Entry 7UZ4 (electron microscopy, 3.10 A resolution); this record covers chains C and Q of the 9 polymer chains in the assembly.

[Chain C]
Name: Spike glycoprotein
Source organism: Severe acute respiratory syndrome coronavirus 2
Notes: fragment: Spike 6P
UniProt: P0DTC2 (SPIKE_SARS2); residue numbers follow UniProt; this construct covers 1-676, 680-1213
Amino-acid sequence (1256 residues; numbered 1 to 1259; 3 numbers in that range are skipped by the numbering (no residue carries them; nothing is unmodelled there); the number before each row is that of its first residue):
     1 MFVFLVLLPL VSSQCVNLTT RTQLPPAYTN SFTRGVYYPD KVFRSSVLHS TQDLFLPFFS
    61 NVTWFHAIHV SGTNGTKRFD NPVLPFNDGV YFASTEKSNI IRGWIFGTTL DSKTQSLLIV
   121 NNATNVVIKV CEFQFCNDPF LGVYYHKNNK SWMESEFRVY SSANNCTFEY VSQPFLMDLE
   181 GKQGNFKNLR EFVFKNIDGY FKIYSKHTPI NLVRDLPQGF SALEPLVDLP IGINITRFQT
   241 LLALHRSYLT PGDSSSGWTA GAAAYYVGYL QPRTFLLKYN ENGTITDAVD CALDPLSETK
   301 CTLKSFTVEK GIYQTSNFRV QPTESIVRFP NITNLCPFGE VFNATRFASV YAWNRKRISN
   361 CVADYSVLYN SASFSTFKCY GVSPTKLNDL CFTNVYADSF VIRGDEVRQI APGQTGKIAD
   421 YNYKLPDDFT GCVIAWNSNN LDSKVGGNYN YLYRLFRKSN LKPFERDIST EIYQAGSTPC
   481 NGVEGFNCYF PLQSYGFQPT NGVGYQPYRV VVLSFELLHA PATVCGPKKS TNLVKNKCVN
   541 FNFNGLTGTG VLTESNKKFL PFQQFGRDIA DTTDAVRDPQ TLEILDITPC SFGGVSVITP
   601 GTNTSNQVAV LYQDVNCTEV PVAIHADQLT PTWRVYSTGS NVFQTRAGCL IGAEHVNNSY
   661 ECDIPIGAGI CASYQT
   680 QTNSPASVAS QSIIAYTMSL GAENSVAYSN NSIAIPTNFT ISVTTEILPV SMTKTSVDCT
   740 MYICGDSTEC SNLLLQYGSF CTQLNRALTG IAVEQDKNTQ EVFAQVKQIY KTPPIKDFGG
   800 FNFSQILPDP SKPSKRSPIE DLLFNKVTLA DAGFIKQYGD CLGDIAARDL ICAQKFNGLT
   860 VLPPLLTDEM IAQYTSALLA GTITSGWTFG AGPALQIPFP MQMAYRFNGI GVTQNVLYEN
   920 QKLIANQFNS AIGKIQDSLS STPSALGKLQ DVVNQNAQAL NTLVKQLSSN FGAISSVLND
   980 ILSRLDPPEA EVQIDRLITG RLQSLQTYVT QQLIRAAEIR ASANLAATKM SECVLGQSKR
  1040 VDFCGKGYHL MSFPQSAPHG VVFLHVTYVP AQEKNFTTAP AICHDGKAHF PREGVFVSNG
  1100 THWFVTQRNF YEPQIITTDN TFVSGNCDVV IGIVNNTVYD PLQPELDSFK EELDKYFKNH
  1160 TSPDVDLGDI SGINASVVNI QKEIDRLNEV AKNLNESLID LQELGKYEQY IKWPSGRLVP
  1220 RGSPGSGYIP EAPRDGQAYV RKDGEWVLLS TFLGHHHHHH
Unresolved in the structure: 1-21, 72-73, 179-186, 621-635, 680-688, 828-853, 1148-1259
Disulfide bonds: Cys131-Cys166, Cys291-Cys301, Cys336-Cys361, Cys379-Cys432, Cys391-Cys525, Cys480-Cys488, Cys617-Cys649, Cys662-Cys671, Cys738-Cys760, Cys743-Cys749, Cys1032-Cys1043, Cys1082-Cys1126
Covalently attached groups: N-acetylglucosamine (NAG) linked to Asn61, Asn122, Asn165, Asn234, Asn282, Asn331, Asn343, Asn603, Asn616, Asn657, Asn709, Asn717, Asn801, Asn1074, Asn1098, Asn1134
Sequence notes: engineered mutation Pro817 (Phe in P0DTC2), Pro892 (Ala in P0DTC2), Pro899 (Ala in P0DTC2), Pro942 (Ala in P0DTC2), Pro986 (Lys in P0DTC2), Pro987 (Val in P0DTC2); expression tag (1214-1259)
UniProt features mapped onto this chain:
  - region: Asn280 to Cys301 (Putative superantigen), Arg403 to Asp405 (Integrin-binding motif), Asn448 to Phe456 (Immunodominant HLA epitope recognized by the CD8+), Ser816 to Tyr837 (Fusion peptide 1), Lys835 to Phe855 (Fusion peptide 2), Asp1163 to Glu1202 (Heptad repeat 2)
  - site: Arg815, Ser816 (Cleavage)
  - glycosylation: Asn17 (N-linked (GlcNAc...) (complex) asparagine), Asn61 (N-linked (GlcNAc...) (hybrid) asparagine), Asn74 (N-linked (GlcNAc...) (complex) asparagine), Asn122 (N-linked (GlcNAc...) (hybrid) asparagine), Asn149 (N-linked (GlcNAc...) (complex) asparagine), Asn165 (N-linked (GlcNAc...) (complex) asparagine), Asn234 (N-linked (GlcNAc...) (high mannose) asparagine), Asn282 (N-linked (GlcNAc...) (complex) asparagine), Thr323 (O-linked (GalNAc) threonine), Ser325 (O-linked (HexNAc...) serine), Asn331 (N-linked (GlcNAc...) (complex) asparagine), Asn343 (N-linked (GlcNAc...) (complex) asparagine), Asn603 (N-linked (GlcNAc...) (hybrid) asparagine), Asn616 (N-linked (GlcNAc...) (complex) asparagine), Asn657 (N-linked (GlcNAc...) (complex) asparagine), Thr676 (O-linked (GlcNAc...) threonine), Asn709 (N-linked (GlcNAc...) (high mannose) asparagine), Asn717 (N-linked (GlcNAc...) (hybrid) asparagine), Asn801 (N-linked (GlcNAc...) (hybrid) asparagine), Asn1074 (N-linked (GlcNAc...) (hybrid) asparagine) and 5 more in UniProt
  - natural variant: Leu5 (L5F: In strain: Iota/B.1.526), Ser13 (S13I: In strain: Epsilon/B.1.427/B.1.429), Leu18 (L18F: In strain: Beta/B.1.351, Gamma/P.1 and 1 more), Thr19 (T19I: In strain: Omicron/BQ.1.1, Omicron/XBB.1.5 and 1 more; T19R: In strain: Delta/B.1.617.2, Omicron/BA.2 and 4 more), Thr20 (T20N: In strain: Gamma/P.1), Leu24 to Ala27 (sequence variant, change not given here; In strain: Omicron/BA.2, Omicron/BA.2.12.1 and 6 more), Pro26 (P26S: In strain: Gamma/P.1), Gln52 (Q52H: In strain: Omicron/EG.5.1), Ala67 (A67V: In strain: Eta/B.1.525, Omicron/BA.1), His69 to Val70 (deletion: In strain: Alpha/B.1.1.7, Eta/B.1.525 and 5 more), Gly75 (G75V: In strain: Lambda/C.37), Thr76 (T76I: In strain: Lambda/C.37), 79 further natural variant entries in UniProt
  - mutagenesis: His69 to Val70 (Increased incorporation of cleaved spike into virions), Asn121 (N121Q: Partial loss of biliverdin affinity), Arg190 (R190K: Partial loss of biliverdin affinity), Asn234 (N234Q: Increased resistance to neutralizing antibodies), Asn331 (N331Q: Reduced viral infectivity), Asn343 (N343Q: Reduced viral infectivity), Leu452 (L452R: Increased resistance to neutralizing antibodies. Decreases HLA binding to NF9 epitope. Increased binding affinity to human ACE2), Tyr453 (Y453F: Decreased HLA binding to NF9 epitope. Increased binding affinity to human ACE2), Ala475 (A475V: Increased resistance to neutralizing antibodies), Val483 (V483A: Increased resistance to neutralizing antibodies), Glu484 (E484D: Increased replication in human TMEM106B overexpressing cells), Phe490 (F490L: Increased resistance to neutralizing antibodies and human covalescent sera neutralization), 6 further mutagenesis entries in UniProt
Reported in the primary citation:
  - post-translational modification sites: Asn343

[Chain Q]
Name: M8a-3 Fab light chain
Source organism: Mus musculus
Notes: antibody fragment or engineered binder
Amino-acid sequence (214 residues; numbered 1 to 234; 20 numbers in that range are skipped by the numbering (no residue carries them; nothing is unmodelled there); the number before each row is that of its first residue):
     1 DIVMTQSHKF MSTSVGDRVS ITCKASQDV
    36 GTYIAWYQQK PGQSPKLLIY WA
    65 STRHTGVP
    74 DRFTGSG
    83 SGTNYTLTIS SVQAEDLALY HCQQHYS
   114 TPYTFGGGTK LEIKRTVAAP SVFIFPPSDE QLKSGTASVV CLLNNFYPRE AKVQWKVDNA
   174 LQSGNSQESV TEQDSKDSTY SLSSTLTLSK ADYEKHKVYA CEVTHQGLSS PVTKSFNRGE
   234 C
Unresolved in the structure: 127-234
Disulfide bonds: Cys23-Cys104

[How chain C and chain Q interact]
Pairs across the interface - 5 pairs, chain C then chain Q:
  Ser375(C) with Tyr38(Q)
  Arg408(C) with Thr66(Q)
  Asn437(C) with Tyr108(Q)
  Val503(C) with Gly36(Q); Thr37(Q)
Also at the interface, not in a pair above, chain C (6 interface residues in all): Asp405, Tyr508
Also at the interface, not in a pair above, chain Q (6 interface residues in all): Trp56

[Overview]
Chain C and chain Q each contribute 6 residues to their interface. Covalently linked N-acetylglucosamine: at
Asn61(C), Asn122(C), Asn165(C), Asn234(C), Asn282(C) and Asn331(C) and 10 more. UniProt lists 19 mutagenesis
sites on chain C. From the paper: a modification site at Asn343(C).
Here chain C is Spike glycoprotein (Severe acute respiratory syndrome coronavirus 2) and chain Q is M8a-3 Fab
light chain (Mus musculus). Entry 7UZ4 (Structure of the SARS-CoV-2 S 6P trimer in complex with the mouse
antibody Fab fragment, M8a-3) was determined by electron microscopy together with 7UZ6, 7UZ7, 7UZ8, 7UZ9,
7UZA, 7UZB, 7UZC and 7UZD from the same study.
